Entry 9FST (X-ray diffraction, 2.75 A resolution); this record covers chains A and B of the 28 polymer chains in the assembly.

Chain A:
Protein: Proteasome subunit alpha type-2
From: Saccharomyces cerevisiae
Reference sequence: P23639 (PSA2_YEAST); numbering as in UniProt (aligned over 1-250)
Sequence (250 residues; numbered 1 to 250; the number before each row is that of its first residue):
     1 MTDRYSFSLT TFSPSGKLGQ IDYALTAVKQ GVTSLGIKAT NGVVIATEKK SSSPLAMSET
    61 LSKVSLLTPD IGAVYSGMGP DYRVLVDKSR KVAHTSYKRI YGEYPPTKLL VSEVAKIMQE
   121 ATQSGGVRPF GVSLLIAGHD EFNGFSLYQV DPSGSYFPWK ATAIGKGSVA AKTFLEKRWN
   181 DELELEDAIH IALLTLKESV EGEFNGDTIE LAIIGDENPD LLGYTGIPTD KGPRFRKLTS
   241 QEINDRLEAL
UniProt features mapped onto this chain:
  - cross-link: Lys108 (Glycyl lysine isopeptide (Lys-Gly) (interchain with G-Cter in ubiquitin))

Chain B:
Protein: Proteasome subunit alpha type-3
From: Saccharomyces cerevisiae
Reference sequence: P23638 (PSA3_YEAST); residues 0-257 here correspond to UniProt positions 1-258 (UniProt number = residue number + 1)
Sequence (258 residues; row label = number of the first residue in the row; numbering starts at 0):
     0 MGSRRYDSRT TIFSPEGRLY QVEYALESIS HAGTAIGIMA SDGIVLAAER KVTSTLLEQD
    60 TSTEKLYKLN DKIAVAVAGL TADAEILINT ARIHAQNYLK TYNEDIPVEI LVRRLSDIKQ
   120 GYTQHGGLRP FGVSFIYAGY DDRYGYQLYT SNPSGNYTGW KAISVGANTS AAQTLLQMDY
   180 KDDMKVDDAI ELALKTLSKT TDSSALTYDR LEFATIRKGA NDGEVYQKIF KPQEIKDILV
   240 KTGITKKDED EEADEDMK
Unresolved in the structure: 0, 245-257
UniProt features mapped onto this chain:
  - cross-link (Glycyl lysine isopeptide (Lys-Gly)): Lys99 (interchain with G-Cter in ubiquitin), Lys198 (interchain with G-Cter in ubiquitin), Lys230 (interchain with G-Cter in ubiquitin)

Chain A / chain B interface:
Pairs across the interface - 66 pairs, chain A then chain B:
  Arg4(A) with Ser2(B), hydrogen bond (backbone-side chain)
  Tyr5(A) with Tyr5(B)
  Ser6(A) with Gly125(B); Leu127(B)
  Phe7(A) with Ser2(B); Tyr5(B); Asp6(B); Gly126(B)
  Ser8(A) with Gly126(B), hydrogen bond (backbone-backbone); Leu127(B); Arg128(B), hydrogen bond (side chain-backbone)
  Thr10(A) with Arg128(B)
  Thr11(A) with Ser7(B); Thr9(B); Gln20(B)
  Phe12(A) with Gln20(B); Tyr23(B); Ala24(B), hydrophobic; Ser27(B); Leu79(B), hydrophobic; Arg128(B); Pro129(B); Gly131(B)
  Ser13(A) with Tyr23(B)
  Pro14(A) with Tyr23(B), hydrophobic; Glu26(B)
  Ser15(A) with Glu26(B); His30(B)
  Gly16(A) with Tyr23(B); Ser27(B), hydrogen bond (backbone-side chain)
  Leu18(A) with Leu79(B), hydrophobic; Arg128(B)
  Lys38(A) with Glu57(B), salt bridge
  Ser112(A) with Glu84(B)
  Lys116(A) with Ile85(B)
  Gln119(A) with Ala81(B); Asp82(B), hydrogen bond; Ile85(B); Arg128(B)
  Thr122(A) with Arg128(B), hydrogen bond (backbone-side chain)
  Gln123(A) with Tyr121(B); Leu127(B); Arg128(B), hydrogen bond (side chain-backbone); Phe130(B)
  Gly125(A) with Leu127(B)
  Ser153(A) with Ala81(B)
  Gly154(A) with Ala81(B)
  Ser155(A) with Thr80(B); Ala81(B)
  Tyr156(A) with Glu84(B), hydrogen bond
  Pro158(A) with Leu56(B); Glu57(B), hydrogen bond (backbone-backbone); Thr60(B); Ser61(B)
  Trp159(A) with Ser53(B); Leu55(B); Leu56(B)
  Lys160(A) with Thr54(B); Leu55(B), hydrogen bond (backbone-backbone); Leu56(B); Glu57(B)
  Ala161(A) with Leu55(B)
  Lys172(A) with Leu55(B)
  Leu175(A) with Leu55(B), hydrophobic
  Glu176(A) with Thr54(B); Leu55(B)
Also at the interface, not in a pair above, chain A (36 interface residues in all): Leu9, Ser124, Tyr148, Phe157, Trp179

In short:
Chain A and chain B form an interface of 36 and 32 residues respectively, with 10 hydrogen bonds and 1 salt
bridge. Polar contacts include Lys38(A)-Glu57(B), Arg4(A)-Ser2(B) and Ser8(A)-Arg128(B).
Chain A is Proteasome subunit alpha type-2 and chain B is Proteasome subunit alpha type-3, both from
Saccharomyces cerevisiae; the structure, Yeast 20S proteasome with human beta1i (1-51) in complex with
epoxyketone inhibitor LU-001i, was determined by X-ray diffraction, deposited together with 9FRW, 9FSU, 9FSV,
9FT0 and 9FT1.
